8DGS - chains A and D of the 5 polymer chains in the assembly; structure by electron microscopy, 4.30 A resolution (low resolution: residue-level contacts below are approximate; hydrogen-bond / salt-bridge calls are withheld).

# Chain A
Molecule: Serine/threonine-protein kinase B-raf
From: Homo sapiens
Notes: EC 2.7.11.1
Reference sequence: P15056 (BRAF_HUMAN); numbering as in UniProt (aligned over 1-766)
Sequence (805 residues; row label = number of the first residue in the row; numbers below 1 keep their minus sign (Met-26 is residue -26)):
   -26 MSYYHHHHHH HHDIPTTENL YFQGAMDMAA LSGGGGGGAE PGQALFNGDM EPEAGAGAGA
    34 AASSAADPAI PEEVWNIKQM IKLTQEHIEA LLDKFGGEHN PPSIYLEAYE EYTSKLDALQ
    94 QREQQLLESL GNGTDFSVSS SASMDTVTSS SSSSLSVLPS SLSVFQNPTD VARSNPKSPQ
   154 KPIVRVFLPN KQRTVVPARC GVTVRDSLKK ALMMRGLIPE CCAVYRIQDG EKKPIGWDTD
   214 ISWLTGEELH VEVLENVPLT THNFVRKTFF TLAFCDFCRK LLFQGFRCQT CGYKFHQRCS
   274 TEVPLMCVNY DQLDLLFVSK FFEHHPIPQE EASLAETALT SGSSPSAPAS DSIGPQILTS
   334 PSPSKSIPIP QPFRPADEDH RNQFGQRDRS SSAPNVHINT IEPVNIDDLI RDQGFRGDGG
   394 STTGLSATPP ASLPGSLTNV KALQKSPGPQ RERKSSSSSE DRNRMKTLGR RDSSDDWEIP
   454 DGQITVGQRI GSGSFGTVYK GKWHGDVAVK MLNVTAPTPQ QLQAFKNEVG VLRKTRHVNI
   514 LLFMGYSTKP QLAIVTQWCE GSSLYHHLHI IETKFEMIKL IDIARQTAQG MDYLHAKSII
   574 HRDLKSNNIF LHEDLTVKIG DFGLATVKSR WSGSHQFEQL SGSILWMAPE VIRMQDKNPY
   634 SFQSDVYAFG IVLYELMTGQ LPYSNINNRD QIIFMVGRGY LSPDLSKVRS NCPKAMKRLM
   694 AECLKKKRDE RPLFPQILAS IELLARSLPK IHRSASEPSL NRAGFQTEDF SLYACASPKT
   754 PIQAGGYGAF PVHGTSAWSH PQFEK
Unresolved in the structure: -26 to 154, 202-203, 283-359, 371-448, 739-778
Sequence notes: expression tag (-26 to 0, 767-778)
Modified positions: Ser365 (phosphoserine; SEP); Ser729 (phosphoserine; SEP)
UniProt features mapped onto this chain:
  - zinc finger: Thr234 to Cys280 (Phorbol-ester/DAG-type)
  - active site: Asp576 (Proton acceptor)
  - binding site (Zn(2+)): His235, Cys248, Cys251, Cys261, Cys264, His269, Cys272, Cys280
  - binding site (ATP): Ile463 to Val471, Lys483
  - site (Breakpoint for translocation to form KIAA1549-BRAF fusion protein): Asp380, Asp381, Met438, Lys439
  - modified residue: Ala2 (N-acetylalanine), Ser151 (Phosphoserine), Ser333 (Phosphoserine), Ser365 (Phosphoserine), Thr373 (Phosphothreonine), Thr396 (Phosphothreonine), Ser399 (Phosphoserine), Thr401 (Phosphothreonine), Ser446 (Phosphoserine), Ser447 (Phosphoserine), Arg671 (Omega-N-methylarginine), Ser729 (Phosphoserine), Ser750 (Phosphoserine), Thr753 (Phosphothreonine)
  - cross-link: Lys578 (Glycyl lysine isopeptide (Lys-Gly) (interchain with G-Cter in ubiquitin))
  - natural variant: Thr241 (T241M: In NS7; T241P: In CFC1 and LPRD3; T241R: In NS7), Thr244 (T244P: In CFC1), Leu245 (L245F: In CFC1), Ala246 (A246P: In CFC1), Gln257 (Q257R: In CFC1), Gln262 (Q262K: In CFC1), Glu275 (E275K: In CFC1), Arg462 (R462I: In CRC), Ile463 (I463S: In CRC), Gly464 (G464E: In CRC; G464V: In a colorectal cancer cell line), Gly466 (G466A: In melanoma; G466E: In melanoma; G466V: In LNCR), Ser467 (S467A: In CFC1), 19 further natural variant entries in UniProt
  - mutagenesis: Met53 (M53D: Reduces interaction with KSR1 and MAP2K1 and thus phosphorylation of MAP2K1), Lys88 (K88E: Reduces interaction with KSR1 and MAP2K1 and thus phosphorylation of MAP2K1), Lys483 (K483S: Reduces kinase activity with MAP2K1), Arg509 (R509H: Loss of MAP2K1-mediated-BRAF-KSR1 dimerization), Lys578 (K578R: Blocks EGF-induced ubiquitination and ERK activation), Ile666 (I666R: No effect on MAP2K1-mediated-BRAF-KSR1 dimerization, however loss of BRAF-mediated phosphorylation of MAP2K1), Arg671 (R671K: Increased kinase activity and stability in response to EGF treatment)
Ion coordination: Zn2+ site 1: His235, Cys261, Cys264, Cys280; Zn2+ site 2: Cys248, Cys251, His269, Cys272
Residues lining bound ligands: ATP-gamma-S (AGS; phosphothiophosphoric acid-adenylate ester): Gly466, Ser467, Phe468, Val471, Ala481, Lys483, Leu514, Gln530, Trp531, Cys532, Lys578, Asn580, Asn581, Phe583, Asp594
From the paper describing this entry:
  - post-translational modification sites: Ser151 (citing earlier work)

# Chain D
Molecule: 14-3-3 protein zeta
From: Spodoptera exigua
Reference sequence: V9P4T4 (V9P4T4_SPOEX); residues -1 to 245 here correspond to UniProt positions 1-247 (UniProt number = residue number + 2)
Sequence (247 residues; each row starts with the number of its first residue; numbers below 1 keep their minus sign (Met-1 is residue -1)):
    -1 MSVDKEELVQ RAKLAEQAER YDDMAAAMKE VTETGVELSN EERNLLSVAY KNVVGARRSS
    59 WRVISSIEQK TEGSERKQQM AKEYRVKVEK ELREICYDVL GLLDKHLIPK ASNPESKVFY
   119 LKMKGDYYRY LAEVATGETR NSVVEDSQKA YQDAFEISKA KMQPTHPIRL GLALNFSVFY
   179 YEILNSPDKA CQLAKQAFDD AIAELDTLNE DSYKDSTLIM QLLRDNLTLW TSDTQGDGDE
   239 PAEGGDN
Unresolved in the structure: -1 to 1, 231-245

# Interface between chain A and chain D
Residue-residue contacts (23):
  Asn236(A) with Leu216(D)
  Arg239(A) with Gln15(D)
  Ser683(A) with Thr226(D)
  Lys687(A) with Gln219(D); Asp223(D)
  Arg726(A) with Arg60(D)
  Ser727(A) with Asn224(D)
  Ala728(A) with Asn224(D)
  Ser729(A) with Lys49(D); Arg56(D); Arg127(D); Tyr128(D); Leu172(D); Asn173(D)
  Glu730(A) with Lys49(D); Lys120(D); Asp124(D); Asn173(D)
  Pro731(A) with Ile217(D); Leu220(D)
  Arg735(A) with Glu14(D); Asn42(D); Val46(D)
Also at the interface, not in a pair above, chain A (13 interface residues in all): Pro722, Leu733
Also at the interface, not in a pair above, chain D (25 interface residues in all): Ser64, Gly169, Val176, Leu227, Trp228

# Overview
Chain A and chain D form an interface of 13 and 25 residues respectively. Bound to chain A: ATP-gamma-S.
His235(A), Cys261(A), Cys264(A) and Cys280(A) coordinate Zn2+ site 1. Curated annotation (UniProt) lists
active-site residue Asp576(A), 8 Zn2+-binding residues, 10 ATP-binding residues and 7 mutagenesis sites on
chain A. From the paper: a modification site at Ser151(A).
Chain A is Serine/threonine-protein kinase B-raf (Homo sapiens) and chain D is 14-3-3 protein zeta (Spodoptera
exigua); the structure, Cryo-EM structure of a RAS/RAF complex (state 1), was determined by electron
microscopy (same publication as 8DGT).
